Entry 6I01 (X-ray diffraction, 2.10 A resolution); this record covers chains A and B.

Chain A (and B):
Name: D-glucuronyl C5-epimerase
Source organism: Homo sapiens
Notes: EC 5.1.3.17; chain B of this document is another copy of the same molecule, construct and numbering; everything in this record applies to it too
UniProtKB: O94923 (GLCE_HUMAN); residues 98-617 here = UniProt positions 98-617
Chain sequence (527 residues; numbered 91 to 617; the number before each row is that of its first residue):
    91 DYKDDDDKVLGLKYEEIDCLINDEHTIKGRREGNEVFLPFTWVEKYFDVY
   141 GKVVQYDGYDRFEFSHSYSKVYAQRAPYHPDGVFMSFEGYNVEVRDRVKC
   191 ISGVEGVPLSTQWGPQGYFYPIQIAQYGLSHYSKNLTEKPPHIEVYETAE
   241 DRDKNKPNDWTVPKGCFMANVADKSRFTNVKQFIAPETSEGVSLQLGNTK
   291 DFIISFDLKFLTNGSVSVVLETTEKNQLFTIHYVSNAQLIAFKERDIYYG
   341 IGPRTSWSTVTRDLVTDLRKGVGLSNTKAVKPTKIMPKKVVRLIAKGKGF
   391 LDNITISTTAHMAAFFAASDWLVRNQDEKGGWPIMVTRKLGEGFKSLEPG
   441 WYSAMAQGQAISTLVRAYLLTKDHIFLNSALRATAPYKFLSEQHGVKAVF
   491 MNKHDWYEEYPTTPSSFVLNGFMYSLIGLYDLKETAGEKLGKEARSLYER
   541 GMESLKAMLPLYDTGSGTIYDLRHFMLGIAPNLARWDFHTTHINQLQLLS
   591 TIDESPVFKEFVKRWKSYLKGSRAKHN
Unresolved in the structure: 91-101, 244-247 (chain B: 91-101)
Construct notes: expression tag (91-97); engineered mutation Phe-578 (Tyr in O94923)
Covalent attachments: glycan linked to Asn-225, Asn-393; N-acetylglucosamine (NAG) linked to Asn-303
Ion coordination: Ca2+: Thr-238, Glu-240, Thr-268, Asn-269, Asp-392
What the authors report for this chain:
  - binding site for beta-D-glucopyranuronic acid: Tyr-180, Asn-181, Val-184, Arg-185, Gln-202, Trp-203, Tyr-210, Glu-499, Tyr-500, Asn-510, Tyr-560, Thr-581, Asn-617
  - binding site for 2-deoxy-2-(sulfoamino)-alpha-D-glucopyranose: Gly-179, Tyr-180, Arg-185, Arg-187, Gln-216, Leu-430, Tyr-500, Tyr-514, Tyr-560, Arg-563, Asn-572, Arg-575, Phe-578
  - catalytic residues: Asn-510, Tyr-560
  - catalytic residues: Tyr-210, Arg-428, Tyr-500 (proposed by the authors, not directly observed)
  - mutagenesis - E499Q: abolished catalytic activity
  - mutagenesis - Y500F: decreased catalytic activity on 13C-labeled N-sulfated heparosan

How chain A and chain B interact:
Contacting residue pairs (139; chain A residue first):
  Leu-102(A) / Tyr-104(B)
  Leu-102(A) / Glu-106(B)
  Leu-102(A) / Arg-120(B)
  Tyr-104(A) / Tyr-104(B)  hydrophobic
  Tyr-104(A) / Glu-122(B)
  Ile-107(A) / Asp-150(B)
  Ile-107(A) / Phe-152(B)
  Asp-108(A) / Tyr-149(B)  hydrogen bond
  Asp-108(A) / Arg-151(B)
  Asp-108(A) / Phe-152(B)  hydrogen bond (backbone-backbone)
  Cys-109(A) / Phe-152(B)
  Leu-110(A) / Arg-151(B)
  Leu-110(A) / Phe-152(B)  hydrogen bond (backbone-backbone)
  Leu-110(A) / Glu-153(B)
  Leu-110(A) / Phe-154(B)  hydrogen bond (backbone-backbone)
  Ile-111(A) / Phe-154(B)  hydrophobic
  Asn-112(A) / Phe-154(B)  hydrogen bond (backbone-backbone)
  Asn-112(A) / Ser-155(B)
  Asn-112(A) / His-156(B)  hydrogen bond (side chain-backbone)
  Asn-112(A) / Lys-610(B)  hydrogen bond (side chain-backbone)
  Glu-114(A) / Lys-610(B)
  Arg-120(A) / Tyr-104(B)
  Arg-120(A) / Glu-122(B)  salt bridge
  Arg-120(A) / Phe-127(B)
  Arg-121(A) / Val-143(B)
  Arg-121(A) / Asp-150(B)  salt bridge
  Glu-122(A) / Tyr-104(B)  hydrogen bond
  Glu-122(A) / Arg-120(B)  salt bridge
  Glu-125(A) / Pro-129(B)
  Glu-125(A) / Phe-130(B)  hydrogen bond (side chain-backbone)
  Glu-125(A) / Thr-131(B)  hydrogen bond
  Val-126(A) / Pro-129(B)
  Val-126(A) / Phe-130(B)  hydrogen bond (backbone-backbone)
  Val-126(A) / Val-143(B)  hydrophobic
  Val-126(A) / Phe-152(B)  hydrophobic
  Phe-127(A) / Lys-118(B)
  Phe-127(A) / Arg-120(B)
  Phe-127(A) / Phe-127(B)  hydrophobic
  Phe-127(A) / Leu-128(B)
  Phe-127(A) / Pro-129(B)
  Leu-128(A) / Phe-127(B)
  Leu-128(A) / Leu-128(B)  hydrogen bond (backbone-backbone)
  Leu-128(A) / Phe-130(B)  hydrophobic
  Pro-129(A) / Glu-125(B)
  Pro-129(A) / Val-126(B)
  Pro-129(A) / Phe-127(B)
  Phe-130(A) / Glu-125(B)  hydrogen bond (backbone-side chain)
  Phe-130(A) / Val-126(B)  hydrogen bond (backbone-backbone)
  Phe-130(A) / Leu-128(B)  hydrophobic
  Thr-131(A) / Glu-125(B)  hydrogen bond
  Trp-132(A) / Phe-154(B)  hydrophobic
  Tyr-136(A) / Phe-154(B)
  Tyr-136(A) / His-156(B)
  Tyr-136(A) / Lys-610(B)
  Tyr-136(A) / Gly-611(B)
  Tyr-136(A) / Arg-613(B)  hydrogen bond (backbone-side chain)
  Phe-137(A) / Phe-137(B)  hydrophobic
  Phe-137(A) / Arg-613(B)
  Asp-138(A) / Arg-613(B)
  Asp-138(A) / His-616(B)  salt bridge
  Val-143(A) / Arg-121(B)
  Val-143(A) / Val-126(B)  hydrophobic
  Tyr-149(A) / Asp-108(B)  hydrogen bond
  Asp-150(A) / Ile-107(B)
  Asp-150(A) / Arg-121(B)  salt bridge
  Arg-151(A) / Asp-108(B)
  Arg-151(A) / Leu-110(B)
  Phe-152(A) / Ile-107(B)
  Phe-152(A) / Asp-108(B)  hydrogen bond (backbone-backbone)
  Phe-152(A) / Cys-109(B)
  Phe-152(A) / Leu-110(B)  hydrogen bond (backbone-backbone)
  Phe-152(A) / Val-126(B)  hydrophobic
  Glu-153(A) / Leu-110(B)
  Phe-154(A) / Leu-110(B)  hydrogen bond (backbone-backbone)
  Phe-154(A) / Ile-111(B)  hydrophobic
  Phe-154(A) / Asn-112(B)  hydrogen bond (backbone-backbone)
  Phe-154(A) / Trp-132(B)  hydrophobic
  Phe-154(A) / Tyr-136(B)
  Ser-155(A) / Asn-112(B)
  His-156(A) / Asn-112(B)  hydrogen bond (backbone-side chain)
  His-156(A) / Tyr-136(B)
  Phe-490(A) / Met-491(B)  hydrophobic
  Met-491(A) / Phe-490(B)  hydrophobic
  Met-491(A) / Met-491(B)  hydrophobic
  Met-491(A) / Lys-493(B)
  Lys-493(A) / Met-491(B)
  Ala-547(A) / Phe-565(B)
  Pro-550(A) / His-564(B)
  Pro-550(A) / Phe-565(B)  hydrophobic
  Leu-551(A) / Phe-565(B)  hydrophobic
  Asp-553(A) / Pro-571(B)
  Thr-554(A) / Thr-554(B)
  Thr-554(A) / Leu-573(B)
  Gly-555(A) / Pro-571(B)
  Tyr-560(A) / Asn-617(B)
  His-564(A) / Pro-550(B)  hydrogen bond (side chain-backbone)
  Phe-565(A) / Ala-547(B)
  Phe-565(A) / Pro-550(B)
  Phe-565(A) / Leu-551(B)  hydrophobic
  Gly-568(A) / Phe-601(B)
  Ala-570(A) / Arg-604(B)
  Pro-571(A) / Asp-553(B)
  Pro-571(A) / Gly-555(B)
  Pro-571(A) / Ala-614(B)
  Pro-571(A) / Lys-615(B)
  Asn-572(A) / Asn-617(B)
  Leu-573(A) / Thr-554(B)
  Leu-573(A) / Ala-614(B)
  Leu-573(A) / Lys-615(B)  hydrogen bond (backbone-backbone)
  Leu-573(A) / His-616(B)
  Leu-573(A) / Asn-617(B)  hydrogen bond (backbone-backbone)
  Ala-574(A) / Asn-617(B)
  Arg-575(A) / His-616(B)
  Arg-575(A) / Asn-617(B)  hydrogen bond (side chain-backbone)
  Phe-578(A) / Asn-617(B)
  Phe-601(A) / Gly-568(B)
  Arg-604(A) / Ile-569(B)
  Arg-604(A) / Ala-570(B)
  Lys-610(A) / Asn-112(B)  hydrogen bond (backbone-side chain)
  Lys-610(A) / Glu-114(B)
  Lys-610(A) / Tyr-136(B)  hydrogen bond (backbone-side chain)
  Gly-611(A) / Tyr-136(B)
  Arg-613(A) / Tyr-136(B)  hydrogen bond (side chain-backbone)
  Arg-613(A) / Phe-137(B)
  Arg-613(A) / Asp-138(B)
  Arg-613(A) / Leu-573(B)
  Ala-614(A) / Pro-571(B)
  Ala-614(A) / Leu-573(B)
  Lys-615(A) / Pro-571(B)
  Lys-615(A) / Leu-573(B)  hydrogen bond (backbone-backbone)
  His-616(A) / Asp-138(B)  salt bridge
  His-616(A) / Leu-573(B)
  His-616(A) / Arg-575(B)
  Asn-617(A) / Tyr-560(B)
  Asn-617(A) / Asn-572(B)
  Asn-617(A) / Leu-573(B)  hydrogen bond (backbone-backbone)
  Asn-617(A) / Ala-574(B)
  Asn-617(A) / Arg-575(B)  hydrogen bond (backbone-side chain)
  Asn-617(A) / Phe-578(B)
Also at the interface, not in a pair above, chain A (73 interface residues in all): Asp-113, Lys-118, Val-133, Lys-135, Val-139, Lys-160, His-494, Met-548, Ser-556, Ile-569, Tyr-608, Leu-609
Also at the interface, not in a pair above, chain B (76 interface residues in all): Glu-105, Asp-113, Gly-119, Val-133, Lys-135, Val-139, Lys-160, His-494, Met-548, Ser-556, Val-597, Tyr-608, Leu-609

Summary:
73 residues of chain A face 76 of chain B across their interface, with 32 hydrogen bonds and 6 salt bridges.
Polar contacts include Arg-120(A)/Glu-122(B), Arg-121(A)/Asp-150(B) and Asp-138(A)/His-616(B). Covalently
linked N-acetylglucosamine: at Asn-225(A) and Asn-303(A). The paper reports catalytic residues Asn-510(A),
Tyr-560(A) and Tyr-210(A) among others; E499Q of chain A abolishes catalytic activity.
Both chains are D-glucuronyl C5-epimerase (Homo sapiens). Entry 6I01 (Structure of human D-glucuronyl C5
epimerase in complex with substrate) was determined by X-ray diffraction, deposited together with 6HZZ and
6I02.
